PDB entry 7SBB | electron microscopy, 3.10 A resolution | chains B and X of the 13 polymer chains in the assembly

== Chain B ==
Molecule: Cas7d
Organism: Synechocystis sp. PCC 6803
Reference sequence: Q6ZEI6 (Q6ZEI6_SYNY3); residue numbers follow UniProt; this construct covers 1-329
Chain sequence (329 residues; each row starts with the number of its first residue):
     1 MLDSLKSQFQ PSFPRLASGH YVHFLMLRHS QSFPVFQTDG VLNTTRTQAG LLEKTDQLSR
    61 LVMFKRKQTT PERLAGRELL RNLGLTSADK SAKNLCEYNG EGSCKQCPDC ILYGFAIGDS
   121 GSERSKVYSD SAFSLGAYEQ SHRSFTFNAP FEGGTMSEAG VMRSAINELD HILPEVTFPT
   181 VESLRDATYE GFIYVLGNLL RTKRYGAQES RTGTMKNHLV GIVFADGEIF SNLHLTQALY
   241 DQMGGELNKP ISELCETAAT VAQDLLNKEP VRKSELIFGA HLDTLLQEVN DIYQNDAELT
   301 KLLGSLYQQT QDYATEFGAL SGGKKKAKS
Unresolved in the structure: 321-329

== Chain X ==
Molecule: ssRNA target
Sequence (33 nucleotides; numbered 1 to 33; the number before each row is that of its first residue):
     1 AGGCAUUGAA AGCGACCACC AGGGGCACAA CAA

== Chain B / chain X interface ==
Pairs across the interface (19):
  Ala-116(B) with A33(X), base contact
  Ile-117(B) with A32(X), base contact; A33(X), sugar contact
  Gly-118(B) with A33(X), hydrogen bond to the sugar
  Asp-119(B) with A33(X), sugar contact
  Thr-146(B) with G24(X), base contact
  Phe-147(B) with G25(X), base contact
  Met-162(B) with G22(X), sugar contact; G23(X), sugar contact
  Ser-164(B) with G23(X), sugar contact; G24(X), hydrogen bond to the phosphate; G25(X), hydrogen bond to the base
  Ala-165(B) with G23(X), hydrogen bond to the sugar; G25(X), base contact
  Ile-166(B) with G23(X), base contact; G24(X), sugar contact
  Asn-167(B) with G24(X), hydrogen bond to the phosphate; G25(X), phosphate contact
  Glu-168(B) with G24(X), hydrogen bond to the base
Also at the interface, not in a pair above, chain B (13 interface residues in all): Arg-163

== Overview ==
13 residues of chain B face 6 of chain X across their interface, with 6 hydrogen bonds. Polar contacts include
Ser-164(B)/G25(X), Glu-168(B)/G24(X) and Gly-118(B)/A33(X).
Here chain B is Cas7d (Synechocystis sp. PCC 6803) and chain X is ssRNA target. Entry 7SBB (Structure of type
I-D Cascade bound to a ssRNA target) was determined by electron microscopy (same publication as 7SBA).
